Entry 6Y1B (X-ray diffraction, 1.40 A resolution); this record covers chains A and B.

[Chain A (and B)]
Molecule: R-specific alcohol dehydrogenase
Source organism: Lactobacillus brevis
Notes: chain B of this document is another copy of the same molecule, construct and numbering; everything in this record applies to it too
UniProtKB: Q84EX5 (Q84EX5_LACBR); residues 1-251 here correspond to UniProt positions 2-252 (UniProt number = residue number + 1)
Chain sequence (262 residues; numbered -10 to 251; the number before each row is that of its first residue; numbers below 1 keep their minus sign (Met-10 is residue -10)):
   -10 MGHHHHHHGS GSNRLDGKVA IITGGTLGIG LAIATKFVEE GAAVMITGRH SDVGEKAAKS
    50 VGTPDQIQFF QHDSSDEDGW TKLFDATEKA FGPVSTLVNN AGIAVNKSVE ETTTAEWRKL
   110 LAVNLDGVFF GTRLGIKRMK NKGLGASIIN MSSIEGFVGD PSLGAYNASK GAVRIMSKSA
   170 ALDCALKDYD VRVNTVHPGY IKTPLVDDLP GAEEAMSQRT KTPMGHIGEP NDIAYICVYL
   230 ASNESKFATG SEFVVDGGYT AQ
Unresolved in the structure: -10 to 0
Sequence notes: initiating methionine (-10); expression tag (-9 to 0); engineered mutation Ala32 (Lys33 in Q84EX5), Lys126 (Gln127 in Q84EX5)
Metal / ion sites: Mg2+ site 1 near Asp54 (its only coordinating residue here); Mg2+ site 2: Gln251 (shared with Gln251(B) of chain B)
What the authors report for this chain:
  - mutagenesis - D54Y: decreased catalytic activity

[Interface between chain A and chain B]
Pairs across the interface (87; chain A residue first):
  Glu66(A) with Thr103(B), hydrogen bond
  Ser97(A) with Asp172(B)
  Val98(A) with Phe118(B); Arg122(B); Met165(B), hydrophobic
  Glu99(A) with Arg122(B); Ile125(B); Lys126(B); Lys129(B), salt bridge; Tyr178(B), hydrogen bond
  Glu100(A) with Lys176(B), salt bridge
  Thr101(A) with Phe118(B); Arg122(B), hydrogen bond (backbone-side chain)
  Thr102(A) with Arg122(B)
  Thr103(A) with Glu66(B), hydrogen bond; Phe119(B); Arg122(B), hydrogen bond
  Trp106(A) with Leu114(B), hydrophobic; Asp115(B), hydrogen bond; Phe118(B), hydrophobic; Met165(B), hydrophobic
  Arg107(A) with Arg107(B); Asp115(B), salt bridge; Phe119(B)
  Leu110(A) with Leu114(B), hydrophobic
  Leu114(A) with Trp106(B), hydrophobic; Leu110(B), hydrophobic; Leu114(B), hydrophobic
  Asp115(A) with Trp106(B), hydrogen bond; Arg107(B), salt bridge
  Phe118(A) with Val98(B); Thr101(B); Trp106(B), hydrophobic
  Phe119(A) with Thr103(B); Arg107(B)
  Arg122(A) with Val98(B); Glu99(B); Thr101(B), hydrogen bond (side chain-backbone); Thr102(B); Thr103(B), hydrogen bond
  Ile125(A) with Glu99(B)
  Lys126(A) with Glu99(B)
  Lys129(A) with Glu99(B), salt bridge
  Glu144(A) with Ile164(B)
  Gly145(A) with Ile164(B)
  Phe146(A) with Ile164(B)
  Gly148(A) with Lys167(B); Ser168(B); Leu171(B)
  Asp149(A) with Ser168(B), hydrogen bond (backbone-side chain)
  Pro150(A) with Ser168(B); Asp172(B); Leu175(B), hydrophobic
  Gly153(A) with Ser168(B)
  Asn156(A) with Ile164(B); Ser168(B), hydrogen bond
  Ala157(A) with Ala161(B); Met165(B), hydrophobic
  Gly160(A) with Gly160(B); Ala161(B); Ile164(B)
  Ala161(A) with Ala157(B); Gly160(B); Ala161(B)
  Arg163(A) with Arg163(B); Ile164(B)
  Ile164(A) with Glu144(B); Gly145(B); Phe146(B); Asn156(B); Gly160(B); Arg163(B)
  Met165(A) with Val98(B), hydrophobic; Trp106(B), hydrophobic; Ala157(B), hydrophobic
  Lys167(A) with Gly148(B)
  Ser168(A) with Gly148(B); Asp149(B), hydrogen bond (side chain-backbone); Pro150(B); Gly153(B); Asn156(B), hydrogen bond
  Leu171(A) with Gly148(B)
  Asp172(A) with Ser97(B); Pro150(B)
  Leu175(A) with Pro150(B), hydrophobic
  Lys176(A) with Glu100(B), salt bridge
  Tyr178(A) with Glu99(B), hydrogen bond
Also at the interface, not in a pair above, chain A (44 interface residues in all): Thr121, Val147, Leu152, Ala169
Also at the interface, not in a pair above, chain B (44 interface residues in all): Thr121, Val147, Leu152, Ala169

[Overview]
The chain A/chain B interface involves 44 residues from each chain, with 14 hydrogen bonds and 6 salt bridges.
Among the polar pairs are Glu99(A)-Lys129(B), Glu100(A)-Lys176(B) and Arg107(A)-Asp115(B). The paper reports
that D54Y of chain A reduces catalytic activity.
Chain A and chain B are both R-specific alcohol dehydrogenase (Lactobacillus brevis); the structure, X-ray
structure of Lactobacillus brevis alcohol dehydrogenase mutant K32A_Q126K, was determined by X-ray diffraction
(same publication as 6Y0S and 6Y15).
